PDB entry 8GLT | electron microscopy, 6.50 A resolution (low resolution: residue-level contacts below are approximate; hydrogen-bond / salt-bridge calls are withheld) | chains AF and AH of the 48 polymer chains in the assembly

[Chain AF (and AH)]
Protein: C3-comp_O32-15, polyalanine model
Organism: synthetic construct
Notes: chain AH of this document is another copy of the same molecule, construct and numbering; everything in this record applies to it too
Chain sequence (338 residues; numbered 0 to 337; the number before each row is that of its first residue; numbering starts at 0):
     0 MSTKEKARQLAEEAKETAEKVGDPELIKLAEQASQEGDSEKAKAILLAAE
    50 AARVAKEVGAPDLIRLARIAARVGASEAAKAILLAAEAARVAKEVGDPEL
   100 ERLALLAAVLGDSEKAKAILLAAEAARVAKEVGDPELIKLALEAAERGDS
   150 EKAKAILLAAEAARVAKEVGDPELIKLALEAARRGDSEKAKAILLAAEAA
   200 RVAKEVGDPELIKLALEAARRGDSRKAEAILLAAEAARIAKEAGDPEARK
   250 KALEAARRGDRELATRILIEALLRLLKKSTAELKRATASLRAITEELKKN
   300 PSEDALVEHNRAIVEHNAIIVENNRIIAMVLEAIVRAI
Disordered / not traced: 0

[How chain AF and chain AH interact]
Contacting residue pairs (4):
  Glu302(AF) with Pro300(AH)
  Asn309(AF) with His308(AH)
  Ile312(AF) with Ile312(AH)
  Asn316(AF) with His315(AH)
Other interface residues (no listed pair), chain AF (9 interface residues in all): Leu305, Val306, Arg310, Val313, Val334
Other interface residues (no listed pair), chain AH (10 interface residues in all): Ile268, Leu289, Arg290, Thr293, Lys297, Leu305

[In short]
9 residues of chain AF and 10 residues of chain AH are in contact.
Both chains are C3-comp_O32-15, polyalanine model (synthetic construct). Entry 8GLT (Backbone model of de
novo-designed chlorophyll-binding nanocage O32-15) was determined by electron microscopy together with 7UNI
from the same study.
